Entry 5UHI (X-ray diffraction, 3.20 A resolution); this record covers chain A.

# Chain A
Name: Nuclear receptor ROR-gamma
From: Homo sapiens
UniProtKB: P51449 (RORG_HUMAN); residue numbers follow UniProt; this construct covers 265-507
Sequence (258 residues; numbered 250 to 507; the number before each row is that of its first residue):
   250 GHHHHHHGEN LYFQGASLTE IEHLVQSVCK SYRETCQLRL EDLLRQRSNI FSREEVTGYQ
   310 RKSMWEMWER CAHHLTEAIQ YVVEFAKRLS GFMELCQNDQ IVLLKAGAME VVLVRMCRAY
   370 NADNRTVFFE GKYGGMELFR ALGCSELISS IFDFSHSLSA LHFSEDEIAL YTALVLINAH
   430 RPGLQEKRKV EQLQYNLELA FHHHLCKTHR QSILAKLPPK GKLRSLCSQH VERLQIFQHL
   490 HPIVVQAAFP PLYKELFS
Not modelled in the structure: 250-264, 488-507
Differences from the reference sequence: expression tag (250-264)
Ligand contacts: 8A4 ((R)-(4-chloro-2-methoxy-3-{[4-(1H-pyrazol-1-yl)phenyl]methyl}quinolin-6-yl)(4-chlorophenyl)(1-methyl-1H-imidazol-5-yl)methanol): C285, Q286, L287, C320, H323, L324, E326, A327, M358, L362, R364, M365, R367, V376, F377, F378, E379, F388, L396, I400, F401, L475, V480
UniProt features mapped onto this chain:
  - motif: L501 to F506 (AF-2)
  - mutagenesis: A327 (A327F: Completely abolishes transcriptional activity), F378 (F378Q: Completely abolishes transcriptional activity), I397 (I397N: Nearly abolishes transcriptional activity)

# In short
Ligands of chain A: compound 8A4. Curated annotation (UniProt) lists 3 mutagenesis sites.
Chain A is Nuclear receptor ROR-gamma (Homo sapiens); the structure, Structure of RORgt bound to, was
determined by X-ray diffraction together with 5UFO and 5UFR from the same study.
